PDB entry 9JYZ | electron microscopy, 2.70 A resolution | chains l and m of the 66 polymer chains in the assembly

Chain l (and m):
Protein: Portal protein
From: Escherichia phage T7
Notes: chain m of this document is another copy of the same molecule, construct and numbering; everything in this record applies to it too
UniProt: P03728 (PORTL_BPT7); residues 1-536 here = UniProt positions 1-536
Sequence (536 residues; each row starts with the number of its first residue):
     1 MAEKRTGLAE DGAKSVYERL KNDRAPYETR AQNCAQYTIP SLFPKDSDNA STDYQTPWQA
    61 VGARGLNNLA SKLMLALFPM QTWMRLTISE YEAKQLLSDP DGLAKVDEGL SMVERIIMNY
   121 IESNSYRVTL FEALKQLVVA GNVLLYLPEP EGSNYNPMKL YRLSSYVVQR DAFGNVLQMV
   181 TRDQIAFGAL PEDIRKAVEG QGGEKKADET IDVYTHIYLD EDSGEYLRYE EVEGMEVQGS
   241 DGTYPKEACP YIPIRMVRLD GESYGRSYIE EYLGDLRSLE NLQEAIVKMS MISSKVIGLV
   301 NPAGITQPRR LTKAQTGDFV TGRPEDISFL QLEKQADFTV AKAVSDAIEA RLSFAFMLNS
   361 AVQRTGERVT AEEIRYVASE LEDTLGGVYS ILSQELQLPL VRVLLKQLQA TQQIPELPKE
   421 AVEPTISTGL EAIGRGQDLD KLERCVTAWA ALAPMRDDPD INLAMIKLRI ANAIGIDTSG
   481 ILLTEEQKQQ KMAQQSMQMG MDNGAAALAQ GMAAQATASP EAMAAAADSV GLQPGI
Unresolved in the structure: 1-4, 428-433

Interface between chain l and chain m:
Pairs across the interface (229; chain l residue first):
  Ile39(l) - Glu271(m)
  Ser41(l) - Leu259(m)
  Asn49(l) - Glu262(m)
  Asn49(l) - Arg266(m)
  Ala50(l) - Pro26(m)
  Ala50(l) - Tyr27(m)
  Ala50(l) - Arg30(m)  hydrogen bond (backbone-side chain)
  Ala50(l) - Glu262(m)
  Ala50(l) - Arg266(m)
  Ser51(l) - Arg30(m)  hydrogen bond (backbone-side chain)
  Thr52(l) - Arg30(m)  hydrogen bond (backbone-side chain)
  Thr52(l) - Arg266(m)  hydrogen bond (backbone-side chain)
  Asp53(l) - Arg30(m)  salt bridge
  Tyr54(l) - Leu259(m)
  Tyr54(l) - Arg266(m)
  Thr56(l) - Glu271(m)  hydrogen bond (side chain-backbone)
  Thr56(l) - Tyr272(m)
  Thr56(l) - Leu273(m)  hydrogen bond (side chain-backbone)
  Thr56(l) - Gly274(m)  hydrogen bond (side chain-backbone)
  Thr56(l) - Asp275(m)
  Trp58(l) - Arg351(m)  hydrogen bond (backbone-side chain)
  Gln59(l) - Arg351(m)
  Ala60(l) - Arg351(m)
  Ala63(l) - Glu271(m)
  Arg64(l) - Arg351(m)
  Arg64(l) - Phe354(m)
  Asn67(l) - Tyr272(m)
  Asn68(l) - Glu380(m)
  Ser71(l) - Asp383(m)  hydrogen bond (side chain-backbone)
  Lys72(l) - Asp383(m)  salt bridge
  Leu75(l) - Asp383(m)
  Met80(l) - Gln437(m)
  Asp101(l) - Met465(m)
  Glu108(l) - Leu468(m)
  Glu108(l) - Asn472(m)
  Glu108(l) - Thr478(m)  hydrogen bond
  Ser111(l) - Gly475(m)
  Met112(l) - Glu90(m)
  Met112(l) - Lys94(m)
  Arg115(l) - Glu90(m)  salt bridge
  Arg115(l) - Gly475(m)  hydrogen bond (side chain-backbone)
  Arg115(l) - Ile476(m)  hydrogen bond (side chain-backbone)
  Arg115(l) - Asp477(m)  salt bridge
  Ile116(l) - Tyr91(m)  hydrophobic
  Asn119(l) - Thr87(m)
  Glu122(l) - Pro424(m)
  Glu122(l) - Ile426(m)
  Ser123(l) - Val422(m)
  Ser123(l) - Glu423(m)
  Ser123(l) - Pro424(m)
  Ser125(l) - Gln394(m)
  Ser125(l) - Leu398(m)
  Val128(l) - Arg258(m)
  Val128(l) - Ser390(m)
  Val128(l) - Ile391(m)  hydrophobic
  Val128(l) - Gln394(m)
  Phe131(l) - Gly387(m)
  Phe131(l) - Ser390(m)
  Glu132(l) - Arg258(m)  salt bridge
  Glu132(l) - Ile391(m)
  Ser153(l) - Lys419(m)  hydrogen bond (side chain-backbone)
  Ser153(l) - Glu420(m)
  Ser153(l) - Val422(m)
  Tyr155(l) - Gln394(m)  hydrogen bond
  Tyr155(l) - Leu398(m)  hydrophobic
  Tyr155(l) - Arg402(m)
  Pro157(l) - Gln394(m)
  Lys159(l) - Phe173(m)
  Arg162(l) - Asp260(m)
  Ser165(l) - Asp260(m)
  Asp183(l) - Phe173(m)
  Gln184(l) - Ala172(m)
  Gln184(l) - Phe173(m)  hydrogen bond (backbone-backbone)
  Ile185(l) - Asp171(m)
  Ile185(l) - Phe173(m)  hydrophobic
  Ala186(l) - Asp171(m)  hydrogen bond (backbone-side chain)
  Ala186(l) - Leu177(m)  hydrophobic
  Gly188(l) - Leu219(m)
  Ala189(l) - Asp171(m)
  Ala189(l) - Asn175(m)
  Ala189(l) - Leu177(m)  hydrophobic
  Ala189(l) - Leu219(m)  hydrophobic
  Arg195(l) - Glu221(m)
  Ala207(l) - Leu8(m)  hydrophobic
  Asp208(l) - Leu8(m)
  Asp208(l) - Gln169(m)
  Gln283(l) - Arg351(m)
  Ile286(l) - Val344(m)  hydrophobic
  Ser290(l) - Leu282(m)
  Ser290(l) - Val344(m)
  Met291(l) - Ser278(m)
  Met291(l) - Asn281(m)
  Met291(l) - Leu282(m)  hydrophobic
  Ser293(l) - Met289(m)
  Ser293(l) - Lys334(m)
  Ser293(l) - Asp337(m)
  Ser293(l) - Val340(m)
  Ser293(l) - Ala341(m)
  Ser294(l) - Leu282(m)
  Ser294(l) - Ala285(m)
  Ser294(l) - Met289(m)
  Lys295(l) - Lys334(m)  hydrogen bond (backbone-side chain)
  Val296(l) - Met289(m)  hydrophobic
  Val296(l) - Lys334(m)
  Ile305(l) - Pro302(m)  hydrophobic
  Leu311(l) - Lys295(m)  hydrogen bond (backbone-side chain)
  Leu311(l) - Ile297(m)
  Leu311(l) - Leu299(m)  hydrophobic
  Leu311(l) - Leu330(m)  hydrophobic
  Thr312(l) - Lys295(m)
  Ala314(l) - Lys295(m)  hydrogen bond (backbone-side chain)
  Gln315(l) - Val296(m)
  Thr316(l) - Lys295(m)
  Thr316(l) - Val296(m)  hydrogen bond (side chain-backbone)
  Gly317(l) - Val296(m)  hydrogen bond (backbone-backbone)
  Asp318(l) - Val296(m)
  Asp318(l) - Ile297(m)
  Asp318(l) - Gly298(m)  hydrogen bond (backbone-backbone)
  Phe319(l) - Gly298(m)
  Phe319(l) - Val300(m)  hydrophobic
  Phe319(l) - Pro308(m)  hydrophobic
  Phe319(l) - Leu311(m)  hydrophobic
  Phe319(l) - Thr312(m)
  Val320(l) - Gly298(m)  hydrogen bond (backbone-backbone)
  Val320(l) - Leu299(m)
  Val320(l) - Val300(m)  hydrogen bond (backbone-backbone)
  Thr321(l) - Val300(m)
  Gly322(l) - Leu299(m)
  Gly322(l) - Val300(m)  hydrogen bond (backbone-backbone)
  Gly322(l) - Asn301(m)
  Arg323(l) - Leu299(m)
  Arg323(l) - Asn301(m)
  Pro324(l) - Leu299(m)
  Pro324(l) - Ser328(m)
  Ile327(l) - Leu330(m)  hydrophobic
  Ser328(l) - Glu333(m)  hydrogen bond
  Phe329(l) - Gln331(m)
  Phe329(l) - Leu332(m)  hydrophobic
  Phe329(l) - Glu333(m)
  Phe329(l) - Lys334(m)
  Leu330(l) - Lys334(m)
  Leu330(l) - Asp337(m)
  Gln331(l) - Glu333(m)  hydrogen bond (side chain-backbone)
  Gln331(l) - Lys334(m)
  Gln331(l) - Gln335(m)
  Gln331(l) - Ala336(m)  hydrogen bond (side chain-backbone)
  Gln331(l) - Asp337(m)
  Leu332(l) - Asp337(m)  hydrogen bond (backbone-side chain)
  Gln335(l) - Ala336(m)
  Phe338(l) - Val344(m)  hydrophobic
  Met357(l) - Glu380(m)
  Leu358(l) - Glu380(m)
  Asn359(l) - Tyr376(m)  hydrogen bond (side chain-backbone)
  Asn359(l) - Val377(m)
  Asn359(l) - Glu380(m)  hydrogen bond (backbone-side chain)
  Ser360(l) - Glu380(m)
  Gln363(l) - Arg364(m)
  Gly366(l) - Glu367(m)
  Glu367(l) - Glu367(m)
  Arg368(l) - Arg368(m)
  Val369(l) - Thr370(m)
  Val369(l) - Glu373(m)
  Thr370(l) - Glu373(m)
  Ala371(l) - Glu372(m)
  Ala371(l) - Glu373(m)  hydrogen bond (backbone-side chain)
  Ile374(l) - Glu373(m)
  Ala378(l) - Tyr376(m)
  Thr411(l) - Glu92(m)
  Gln412(l) - Tyr91(m)
  Gln412(l) - Glu92(m)
  Gln413(l) - Ser89(m)
  Gln413(l) - Tyr91(m)
  Gln413(l) - Glu92(m)
  Ile414(l) - Tyr91(m)
  Pro415(l) - Tyr91(m)
  Arg435(l) - Asn472(m)  hydrogen bond (side chain-backbone)
  Arg435(l) - Ala473(m)
  Leu439(l) - Ala473(m)  hydrophobic
  Leu439(l) - Ile474(m)  hydrophobic
  Leu442(l) - Arg469(m)
  Leu442(l) - Ile470(m)
  Glu443(l) - Ala448(m)
  Val446(l) - Ala451(m)
  Trp449(l) - Met455(m)  hydrophobic
  Trp449(l) - Ile461(m)  hydrophobic
  Trp449(l) - Ile466(m)  hydrophobic
  Ala450(l) - Met455(m)
  Arg456(l) - Asp457(m)  salt bridge
  Leu463(l) - Asp460(m)
  Ala464(l) - Asp460(m)  hydrogen bond (backbone-side chain)
  Lys467(l) - Asp458(m)  salt bridge
  Lys467(l) - Asp460(m)  salt bridge
  Lys467(l) - Ile461(m)
  Asp477(l) - Arg469(m)  hydrogen bond (backbone-side chain)
  Ser479(l) - Arg469(m)
  Gly480(l) - Asn462(m)  hydrogen bond (backbone-side chain)
  Gly480(l) - Met465(m)
  Ile481(l) - Ile461(m)
  Ile481(l) - Asn462(m)  hydrogen bond (backbone-backbone)
  Ile481(l) - Arg469(m)
  Leu482(l) - Asp460(m)
  Leu483(l) - Pro459(m)
  Leu483(l) - Asp460(m)  hydrogen bond (backbone-backbone)
  Leu483(l) - Ile461(m)
  Leu483(l) - Asn462(m)
  Lys488(l) - Pro459(m)  hydrogen bond (side chain-backbone)
  Lys488(l) - Asp460(m)  salt bridge
  Lys491(l) - Asp458(m)
  Gln498(l) - Met492(m)
  Gln498(l) - Gln495(m)  hydrogen bond
  Gln498(l) - Ser496(m)
  Met501(l) - Ser496(m)
  Asp502(l) - Gln495(m)
  Asp502(l) - Ser496(m)
  Asp502(l) - Met499(m)
  Ala505(l) - Ser496(m)
  Ala505(l) - Gly500(m)
  Ala506(l) - Asn503(m)
  Ala509(l) - Gly500(m)
  Ala509(l) - Gly504(m)
  Gln510(l) - Ala507(m)
  Ala513(l) - Leu508(m)
  Thr517(l) - Gly511(m)  hydrogen bond (side chain-backbone)
  Thr517(l) - Met512(m)  hydrogen bond (side chain-backbone)
  Thr517(l) - Gln515(m)
  Ala518(l) - Gln515(m)  hydrogen bond (backbone-side chain)
  Met523(l) - Met512(m)  hydrophobic
  Met523(l) - Gln515(m)
  Ile536(l) - Ser529(m)
Other interface residues (no listed pair), chain l (143 interface residues in all): Pro44, Pro57, Gln81, Pro100, Ala104, Thr129, Val287, Met289, Thr306, Lys342, Val362, Gly436, Asp438, Ile476, Gln494, Ala516
Other interface residues (no listed pair), chain m (129 interface residues in all): Glu270, Ile292, Ser294, Ile327, Phe329, Ala347, Ile348, Ala361, Thr384, Ser393, Arg444, Leu452, Ala493, Val530

Summary:
The interface between chain l and chain m involves 143 residues on one side and 129 on the other; the contacts
include 43 hydrogen bonds and 9 salt bridges. Polar pairs include Asp53(l)-Arg30(m), Lys72(l)-Asp383(m) and
Arg115(l)-Glu90(m).
Both chains are Portal protein (Escherichia phage T7). Entry 9JYZ (portal-tail complex of mature T7) was
determined by electron microscopy, deposited together with 9JYY and 9JZ0.
